PDB entry 8OZ6 | electron microscopy, 3.97 A resolution | chains E and G of the 16 polymer chains in the assembly

# Chain E (and G)
Protein: TIR domain-containing protein
Organism: Maribacter polysiphoniae
Notes: chain G of this document is another copy of the same molecule, construct and numbering; everything in this record applies to it too
UniProt: A0A316E683 (A0A316E683_9FLAO); residue numbers follow UniProt; this construct covers 1-452
Sequence (452 residues; numbered 1 to 452; the number before each row is that of its first residue):
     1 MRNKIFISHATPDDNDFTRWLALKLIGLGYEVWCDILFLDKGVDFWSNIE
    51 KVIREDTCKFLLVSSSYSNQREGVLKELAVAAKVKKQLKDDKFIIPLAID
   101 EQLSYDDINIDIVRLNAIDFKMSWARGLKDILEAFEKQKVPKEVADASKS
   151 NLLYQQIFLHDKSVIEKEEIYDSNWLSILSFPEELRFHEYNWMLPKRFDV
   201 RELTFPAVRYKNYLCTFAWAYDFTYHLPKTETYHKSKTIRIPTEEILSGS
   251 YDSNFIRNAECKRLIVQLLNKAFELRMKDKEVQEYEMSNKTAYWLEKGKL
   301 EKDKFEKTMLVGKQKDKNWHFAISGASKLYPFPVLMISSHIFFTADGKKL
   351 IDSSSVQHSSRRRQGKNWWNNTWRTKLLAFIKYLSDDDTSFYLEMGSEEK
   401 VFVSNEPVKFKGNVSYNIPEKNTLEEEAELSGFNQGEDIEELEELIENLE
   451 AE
Unresolved in the structure: 419-452
Reported in the primary citation:
  - catalytic residues: Glu-77 (citing earlier work)

# Interface between chain E and chain G
Residue-residue contacts (21):
  Asp-91(E) with Val-43(G)
  Val-113(E) with Phe-45(G)
  Arg-114(E) with Gly-42(G); Val-43(G); Asp-44(G), hydrogen bond (backbone-backbone); Phe-45(G), hydrogen bond (backbone-backbone); Trp-46(G); Ser-47(G)
  Leu-115(E) with Gly-42(G); Val-43(G), hydrophobic
  Asn-116(E) with Asp-40(G); Lys-41(G); Gly-42(G), hydrogen bond (backbone-backbone); Phe-45(G)
  Ala-117(E) with Asp-40(G); Lys-41(G); Gly-42(G)
  Glu-133(E) with Lys-41(G)
  Ala-134(E) with Lys-41(G)
  Lys-137(E) with Lys-41(G)
  Gln-138(E) with Lys-41(G)
Also at the interface, not in a pair above, chain E (14 interface residues in all): Ile-94, Ile-95, Tyr-105, Ile-118

# In short
The interface between chain E and chain G involves 14 residues on one side and 8 on the other; the contacts
include 3 hydrogen bonds. Backbone hydrogen bonds pair Arg-114(E)/Asp-44(G), Arg-114(E)/Phe-45(G) and
Asn-116(E)/Gly-42(G). From the paper: the catalytic residue Glu-77(E).
Chain E and chain G are both TIR domain-containing protein (Maribacter polysiphoniae); the structure, cryoEM
structure of SPARTA complex ligand-free, was determined by electron microscopy together with 8OZC, 8OZD, 8OZE,
8OZF, 8OZG and 8OZI from the same study.
